Entry 9BIO (electron microscopy, 2.83 A resolution); this record covers chains G and U of the 18 polymer chains in the assembly.

# Chain G
Molecule: Envelope glycoprotein gp160
Organism: Human immunodeficiency virus 1
UniProtKB: I6NF57 (I6NF57_9HIV1); the construct lacks a stretch of the UniProt sequence and is renumbered around it, so the offset changes along the chain: 33-136 = UniProt 32-135; 137-188 = UniProt 137-188; 190-309 = UniProt 189-308; 312-321 = UniProt 309-318; 4 more segments
Chain sequence (478 residues; numbered 31 to 513 plus 5 insertion-coded residues; 10 numbers in that range are skipped by the numbering (no residue carries them; nothing is unmodelled there); the number before each row is that of its first residue; a row labelled like 459A-459B holds insertion residues (459A, then the next letters in order)):
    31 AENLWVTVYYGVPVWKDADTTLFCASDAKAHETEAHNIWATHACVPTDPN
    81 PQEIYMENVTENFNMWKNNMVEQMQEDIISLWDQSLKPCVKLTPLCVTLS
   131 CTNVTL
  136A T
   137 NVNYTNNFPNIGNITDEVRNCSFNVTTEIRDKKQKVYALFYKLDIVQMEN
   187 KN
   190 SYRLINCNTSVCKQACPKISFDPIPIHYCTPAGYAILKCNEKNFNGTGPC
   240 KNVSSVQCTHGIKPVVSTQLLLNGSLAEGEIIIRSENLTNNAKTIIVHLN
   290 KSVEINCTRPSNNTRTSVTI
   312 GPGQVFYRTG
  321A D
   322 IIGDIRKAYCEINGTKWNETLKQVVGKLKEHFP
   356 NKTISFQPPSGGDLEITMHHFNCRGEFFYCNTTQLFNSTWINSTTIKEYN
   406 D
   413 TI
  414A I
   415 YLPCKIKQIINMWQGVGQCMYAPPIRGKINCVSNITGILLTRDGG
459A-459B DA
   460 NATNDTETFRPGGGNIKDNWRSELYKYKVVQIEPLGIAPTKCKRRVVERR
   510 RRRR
Unresolved in the structure: 507-513
Disulfide bonds: Cys54-Cys74, Cys119-Cys205, Cys126-Cys196, Cys131-Cys157, Cys201-Cys433, Cys218-Cys247, Cys228-Cys239, Cys296-Cys331, Cys378-Cys445, Cys385-Cys418
Glycans and other covalent adducts: glycan linked to Asn88, Asn197, Asn262, Asn276; N-acetylglucosamine (NAG) linked to Asn133, Asn149, Asn156, Asn160, Asn234, Asn241, Asn289, Asn295, Asn301, Asn334, Asn339, Asn356, Asn386, Asn392, Asn405, Asn448
Sequence notes: expression tag (31-32, 508-513); conflict Pro124 (His123 in I6NF57), Leu179 (Thr in I6NF57), Cys201 (Ile200 in I6NF57), Thr358 (Lys355 in I6NF57), Thr400 (Gly397 in I6NF57), Cys433 (Ala425 in I6NF57), Cys501 (Ala495 in I6NF57)

# Chain U
Molecule: 3BNC117 light chain
Organism: Homo sapiens
Chain sequence (206 residues; each row starts with the number of its first residue; note: 8 numbers in that range are skipped by the numbering (no residue carries them; nothing is unmodelled there)):
     1 DIQMTQSPSSLSASVGDTVTITCQANG
    32 YLNWYQQRRGKAPKLLIYDGSKLERGVPSRFSGRRWGQEYNLTINNLQPE
    82 DIATYFCQVY
    96 EFVVPGTRLDLKRTVAAPSVFIFPPSDEQLKSGTASVVCLLNNFYPREAK
   146 VQWKVDNALQSGNSQESVTEQDSKDSTYSLSSTLTLSKADYEKHKVYACE
   196 VTHQGLSSPVTKSFNRGEC
Unresolved in the structure: 107-214
Disulfide bonds: Cys23-Cys88
Glycans and other covalent adducts: N-acetylglucosamine (NAG) linked to Asn72

# Interface between chain G and chain U
Residue-residue contacts (7):
  Thr278(G) - Ile2(U)
  Thr278(G) - Tyr91(U)
  Asn280(G) - Glu96(U)  hydrogen bond
  Gly458(G) - Glu96(U)
  Gly459(G) - Glu96(U)
  Gly459(G) - Phe97(U)
  Asp459A(G) - Phe97(U)
Interface residues without a listed pair, chain G (8 interface residues in all): Asn276, Asn279, Lys357
Interface residues without a listed pair, chain U (5 interface residues in all): Asp1

# In short
8 residues of chain G face 5 of chain U across their interface, with 1 hydrogen bond. The hydrogen-bonded pair
is Asn280(G)-Glu96(U). Covalently linked N-acetylglucosamine: at Asn133(G), Asn149(G), Asn156(G), Asn160(G),
Asn234(G) and Asn241(G) and 10 more. Covalently linked N-acetylglucosamine: at Asn72(U).
Chain G is Envelope glycoprotein gp160 (Human immunodeficiency virus 1) and chain U is 3BNC117 light chain
(Homo sapiens); the structure, Structure of VRC44.01 Fab in complex with 3BNC117-purified C1080.c3 RnS
SOSIP.664 HIV-1 Env trimer, was determined by electron microscopy.
